PDB entry 3IL2 | X-ray diffraction, 2.49 A resolution | chains B and D of the 4 polymer chains in the assembly

# Chain B
Protein: Redox-sensing transcriptional repressor rex
Source organism: Thermus thermophilus HB27
UniProtKB: Q72I39 (REX_THET2); residue numbers follow UniProt; this construct covers 1-206
Amino-acid sequence (207 residues; row label = number of the first residue in the row; numbering starts at 0):
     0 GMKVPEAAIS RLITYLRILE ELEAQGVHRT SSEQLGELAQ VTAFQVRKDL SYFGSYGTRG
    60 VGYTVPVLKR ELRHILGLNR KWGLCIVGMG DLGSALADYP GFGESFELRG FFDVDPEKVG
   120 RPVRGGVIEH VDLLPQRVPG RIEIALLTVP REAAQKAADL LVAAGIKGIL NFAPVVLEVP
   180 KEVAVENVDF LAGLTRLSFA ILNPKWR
Disordered / not traced: 0
Construct notes: expression tag (0); engineered mutation Asp-90 (Arg in Q72I39)
Modified / non-standard residues: Mse-1 (selenomethionine; parent Met); Mse-88 (selenomethionine; parent Met)
Curated features (UniProtKB/Swiss-Prot):
  - DNA-binding region: Thr-13 to Phe-52 (H-T-H motif)
  - binding site (NAD(+)): Gly-87 to Gly-89, Leu-91, Gly-92

# Chain D
Molecule: Rex operator DNA
Sequence (22 nucleotides; row label = number of the first residue in the row):
     1 CGCUGUGAAC GCGUUCACAG CG
Construct notes: engineered mutation BRU_4 (Dt in 3IL2), BRU_6 (Dt in 3IL2), BRU_14 (Dt in 3IL2), BRU_15 (Dt in 3IL2)
Modified / non-standard residues: BRU (5-bromo-2'-deoxyuridine-5'-monophosphate) at position 4, BRU (5-bromo-2'-deoxyuridine-5'-monophosphate) at position 6, BRU (5-bromo-2'-deoxyuridine-5'-monophosphate) at position 14, BRU (5-bromo-2'-deoxyuridine-5'-monophosphate) at position 15

# Interface between chain B and chain D
Pairs across the interface (24; chain B residue first):
  Ser-30(B) / BRU_4(D)  phosphate contact
  Ser-31(B) / BRU_4(D)  hydrogen bond to the phosphate
  Arg-46(B) / BRU_4(D)  base contact
  Arg-46(B) / DG5(D)  hydrogen bond to the base
  Arg-46(B) / BRU_6(D)  base contact
  Lys-47(B) / BRU_6(D)  base contact
  Lys-47(B) / DG7(D)  hydrogen bond to the base
  Lys-47(B) / DA8(D)  base contact
  Ser-50(B) / BRU_6(D)  phosphate contact
  Ser-54(B) / DG5(D)  phosphate contact
  Tyr-55(B) / DG5(D)  hydrogen bond to the phosphate
  Gly-56(B) / BRU_4(D)  phosphate contact
  Gly-56(B) / DG5(D)  hydrogen bond to the phosphate
  Thr-57(B) / BRU_4(D)  sugar contact
  Arg-58(B) / DG2(D)  base contact
  Arg-58(B) / DC3(D)  base contact
  Arg-58(B) / BRU_4(D)  sugar contact
  Gly-59(B) / DG2(D)  base contact
  Gly-59(B) / DC3(D)  hydrogen bond to the sugar
  Val-60(B) / DC3(D)  sugar contact
  Gly-61(B) / DC3(D)  phosphate contact
  Gly-61(B) / BRU_4(D)  phosphate contact
  Tyr-62(B) / BRU_4(D)  sugar contact
  Tyr-62(B) / DG5(D)  hydrogen bond to the phosphate
Interface residues without a listed pair, chain B (16 interface residues in all): Thr-29, Phe-43

# In short
16 residues of chain B face 7 of chain D across their interface; the contacts include 7 hydrogen bonds. Polar
contacts include Arg-46(B)/DG5(D), Lys-47(B)/DG7(D) and Gly-59(B)/DC3(D). UniProt lists 5 NAD+-binding
residues on chain B.
Chain B is Redox-sensing transcriptional repressor rex (Thermus thermophilus HB27) and chain D is Rex operator
DNA; the structure, Crystal structure of a Rex-family repressor R90D mutant/DNA complex from Thermus
aquaticus, was determined by X-ray diffraction (same publication as 3IKT and 3IKV).
